Entry 6IFY (electron microscopy, 3.80 A resolution); this record covers chains E and J of the 10 polymer chains in the assembly.

# Chain E
Molecule: Type III-A CRISPR-associated RAMP protein Csm3
From: Streptococcus thermophilus ND03
UniProt: A0A2U2M035 (A0A2U2M035_STRTR); residue numbers follow UniProt; this construct covers 1-220
Sequence (220 residues; row label = number of the first residue in the row):
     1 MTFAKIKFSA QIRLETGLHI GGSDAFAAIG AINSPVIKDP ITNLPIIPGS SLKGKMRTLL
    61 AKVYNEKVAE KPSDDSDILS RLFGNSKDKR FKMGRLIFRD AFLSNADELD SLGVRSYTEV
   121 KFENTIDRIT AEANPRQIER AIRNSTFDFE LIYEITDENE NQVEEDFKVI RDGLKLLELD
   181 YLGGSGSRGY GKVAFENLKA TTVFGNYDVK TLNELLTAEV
Disordered / not traced: 1, 66-75, 218-220
Sequence notes: engineered mutation Asn33 (Asp in A0A2U2M035)

# Chain J
Molecule: CTR1
Sequence (42 nucleotides; numbered 1 to 42; the number before each row is that of its first residue):
     1 GGUAGGAAUG GGUAAUUAUA GCGAGCUAGA AAGCCAAAGG UC
Disordered / not traced: 1-6, 35-42

# Chain E / chain J interface
Contacting residue pairs - 13 pairs, chain E then chain J:
  Ala27(E) with A30(J), phosphate contact
  Ile29(E) with G29(J), hydrogen bond to the sugar; A30(J), phosphate contact
  Asn33(E) with A30(J), hydrogen bond to the sugar
  Thr125(E) with A30(J), base contact
  Ala133(E) with A28(J), hydrogen bond to the sugar
  Asn134(E) with A28(J), sugar contact; G29(J), sugar contact; A30(J), hydrogen bond to the sugar
  Pro135(E) with A28(J), base contact; G29(J), sugar contact; A30(J), sugar contact
  Arg136(E) with A30(J), base contact
Other interface residues (no listed pair), chain E (9 interface residues in all): Ser34
Other interface residues (no listed pair), chain J (4 interface residues in all): A31

# Summary
9 residues of chain E and 4 residues of chain J are in contact, with 4 hydrogen bonds. Polar pairs include
Ile29(E)-G29(J), Asn33(E)-A30(J) and Ala133(E)-A28(J).
Here chain E is Type III-A CRISPR-associated RAMP protein Csm3 (Streptococcus thermophilus ND03) and chain J
is CTR1. Entry 6IFY (Type III-A Csm complex, Cryo-EM structure of Csm-CTR1) was determined by electron
microscopy (same publication as 6IFK, 6IFL, 6IFN, 6IFR, 6IFU, 6IFZ and 6IG0).
